PDB entry 8RMG | electron microscopy, 2.46 A resolution | chains A and B of the 9 polymer chains in the assembly

Chain A:
Molecule: Isoform Mitochondrial of Cysteine desulfurase
From: Homo sapiens
Notes: EC 2.8.1.7
Reference sequence: Q9Y697 (NFS1_HUMAN); residue numbers follow UniProt; this construct covers 56-457
Amino-acid sequence (404 residues; each row starts with the number of its first residue):
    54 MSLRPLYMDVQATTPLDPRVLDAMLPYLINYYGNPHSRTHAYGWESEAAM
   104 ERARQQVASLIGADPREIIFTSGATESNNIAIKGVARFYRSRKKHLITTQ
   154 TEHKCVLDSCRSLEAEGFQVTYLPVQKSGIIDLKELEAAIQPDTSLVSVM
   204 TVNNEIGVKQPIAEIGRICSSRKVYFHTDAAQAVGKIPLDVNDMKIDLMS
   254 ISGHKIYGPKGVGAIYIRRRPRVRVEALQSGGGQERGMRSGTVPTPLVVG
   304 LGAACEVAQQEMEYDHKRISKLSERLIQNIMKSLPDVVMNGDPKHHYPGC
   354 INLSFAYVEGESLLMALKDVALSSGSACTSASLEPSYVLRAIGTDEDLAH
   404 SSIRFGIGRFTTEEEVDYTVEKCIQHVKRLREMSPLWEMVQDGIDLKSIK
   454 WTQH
Unresolved in the structure: 54-55
Construct notes: initiating methionine (54); expression tag (55)
Modified positions: Lys258 ((2S)-2-amino-6-[[3-hydroxy-2-methyl-5-(phosphonooxymethyl)pyridin-4-yl]methylideneamino]hexanoic acid; LLP)
Metal / ion sites: Fe2+: Cys381 (shared with 2 residues of chain D)
Swiss-Prot annotation at these positions:
  - active site: Cys381 (Cysteine persulfide intermediate)
  - binding site (pyridoxal 5'-phosphate): Ala127, Thr128, Gln235, Ser255, His257, Thr295
  - binding site ([2Fe-2S] cluster): Cys381
  - binding site (Zn(2+)): Cys381
  - modified residue: Lys258 (N6-(pyridoxal phosphate)lysine), Cys381 (Cysteine persulfide)
  - natural variant: Arg72 (R72Q: In COXPD52)
Reported in the primary citation:
  - Fe2+ coordination: Cys381
  - mutagenesis - R271A/R272A/R273A/R275A/R277A: abolished catalytic activity

Chain B:
Molecule: LYR motif-containing protein 4
From: Homo sapiens
Reference sequence: Q9HD34 (LYRM4_HUMAN); residue numbers follow UniProt; this construct covers 1-91
Amino-acid sequence (115 residues; each row starts with the number of its first residue; numbers below 1 keep their minus sign (Met-23 is residue -23)):
   -23 MGSSHHHHHHGSPTTENLYFQGHNMAASSRAQVLALYRAMLRESKRFSAY
    27 NYRTYAVRRIRDAFRENKNVKDPVEIQTLVNKAKRDLGVIRRQVHIGQLY
    77 STDKLIIENRDMPRT
Unresolved in the structure: -23 to 4, 86-91
Construct notes: initiating methionine (-23); expression tag (-22 to 0); conflict Ala11 (Ser in Q9HD34)
Residues lining bound ligands: S-dodecanoyl-4'-phosphopantetheine (8Q1; S-[2-({N-[(2R)-2-hydroxy-3,3-dimethyl-4-(phosphonooxy)butanoyl]-beta-alanyl}amino)ethyl] dodecanethioate): Arg6, Val9, Leu10, Met16, Tyr31, Ala32, Arg35, Ile36, Ala39, Phe40, Asn43, Lys44, Val46, Ile52, Leu55, Val56, Lys58, Ala59, Asp62, Ile66

Chain A / chain B interface:
Residue-residue contacts (41; chain A residue first):
  Leu56(A) - Lys80(B)
  Leu56(A) - Leu81(B)
  Leu56(A) - Ile82(B)  hydrophobic
  Leu56(A) - Asn85(B)
  Arg57(A) - Thr78(B)
  Arg57(A) - Asp79(B)
  Arg57(A) - Lys80(B)  hydrogen bond (backbone-backbone)
  Arg57(A) - Leu81(B)
  Arg57(A) - Ile82(B)  hydrogen bond (backbone-backbone)
  Pro58(A) - Leu81(B)
  Leu59(A) - Leu81(B)  hydrophobic
  Leu59(A) - Ile83(B)  hydrophobic
  Leu69(A) - Tyr28(B)  hydrogen bond (backbone-side chain)
  Pro71(A) - Tyr28(B)  hydrophobic
  Pro71(A) - Gln69(B)
  Arg72(A) - Tyr31(B)  hydrogen bond
  Leu74(A) - Gln69(B)
  Leu74(A) - Ile72(B)  hydrophobic
  Asp75(A) - Val65(B)
  Asp75(A) - Arg68(B)  salt bridge
  Asp75(A) - Gln69(B)
  Leu78(A) - Gln69(B)
  Glu314(A) - Tyr31(B)
  Glu314(A) - Arg35(B)  salt bridge
  Tyr317(A) - Arg34(B)
  Tyr317(A) - Arg35(B)
  Tyr317(A) - Asp38(B)  hydrogen bond
  Arg321(A) - Arg34(B)
  Asp372(A) - Ile82(B)
  Arg412(A) - Tyr31(B)
  Arg412(A) - Arg34(B)
  Phe413(A) - Asn27(B)
  Phe413(A) - Tyr31(B)  hydrophobic
  Thr415(A) - Tyr26(B)  hydrogen bond
  Thr415(A) - Thr30(B)
  Glu417(A) - Tyr26(B)  hydrogen bond
  Glu417(A) - Ile83(B)
  Glu418(A) - Tyr26(B)
  Glu418(A) - Ile83(B)
  Tyr421(A) - Ile82(B)
  Tyr421(A) - Ile83(B)  hydrophobic
Other interface residues (no listed pair), chain A (22 interface residues in all): Pro68, Thr414
Other interface residues (no listed pair), chain B (20 interface residues in all): Phe23

Summary:
22 residues of chain A face 20 of chain B across their interface; the contacts include 7 hydrogen bonds and 2
salt bridges. Polar contacts include Asp75(A)-Arg68(B), Glu314(A)-Arg35(B) and Leu69(A)-Tyr28(B). Chain B
binds S-dodecanoyl-4'-phosphopantetheine. From the paper: R271A/R272A/R273A/R275A/R277A of chain A abolish
catalytic activity; Fe2+ coordination by Cys381(A).
Here chain A is Isoform Mitochondrial of Cysteine desulfurase and chain B is LYR motif-containing protein 4,
both from Homo sapiens. Entry 8RMG (Structure of the core ISC complex under turnover conditions (FDX2-bound in
distal conformation)) was determined by electron microscopy together with 8RMC, 8RMD, 8RME and 8RMF from the
same study.
